6CJG - chain A; structure by X-ray diffraction, 2.85 A resolution.

[Chain A]
Protein: Dihydroorotate dehydrogenase (quinone), mitochondrial
From: Homo sapiens
Notes: EC 1.3.5.2
UniProt: Q02127 (PYRD_HUMAN); residues 33-396 here correspond to UniProt positions 32-395 (UniProt number = residue number - 1)
Amino-acid sequence (374 residues; row label = number of the first residue in the row):
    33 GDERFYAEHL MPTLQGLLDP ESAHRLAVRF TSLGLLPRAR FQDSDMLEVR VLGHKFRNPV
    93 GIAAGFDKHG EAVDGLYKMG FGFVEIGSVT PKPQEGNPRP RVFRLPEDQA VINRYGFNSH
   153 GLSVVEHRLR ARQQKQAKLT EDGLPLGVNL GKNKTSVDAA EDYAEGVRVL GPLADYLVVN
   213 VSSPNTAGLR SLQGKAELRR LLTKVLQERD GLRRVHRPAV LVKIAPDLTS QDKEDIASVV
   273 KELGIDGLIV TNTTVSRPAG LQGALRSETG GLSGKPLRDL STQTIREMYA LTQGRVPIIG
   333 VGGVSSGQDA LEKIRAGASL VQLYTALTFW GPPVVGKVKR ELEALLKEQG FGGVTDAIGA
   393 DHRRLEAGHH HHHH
Unresolved in the structure: 33, 71-72, 218-223, 396-406
Differences from the reference sequence: expression tag (397-406)
Small-molecule neighbours:
  - F51 (2-([1,1'-biphenyl]-4-yl)-3-methyl-1,7-naphthyridine-4-carboxylic acid): Tyr38, Met43, Leu46, Gln47, Pro52, Ala55, His56, Ala59, Phe62, Thr63, Leu67, Leu68, Phe98, Val134, Arg136, Tyr356, Leu359, Thr360, Pro364
  - FMN (flavin mononucleotide): Ala95, Ala96, Gly97, Lys100, Gly119, Ser120, Val143, Asn145, Tyr147, Phe149, Asn181, Asn212, Lys255, Thr283, Asn284, Thr285, Ser305, Gly306, Leu309, Val333, Gly334, Gly335, Val336, Leu355, Tyr356, Thr357
  - orotic acid (ORO): Lys100, Asn145, Arg146, Tyr147, Gly148, Phe149, Asn212, Ser215, Pro216, Asn217, Asn284, Thr285
  - ZWI (3-[decyl(dimethyl)ammonio]propane-1-sulfonate): Asp34, Tyr38, Phe62, Leu67, Leu68, Pro69
UniProt features mapped onto this chain:
  - active site: Ser215 (Nucleophile)
  - binding site (FMN): Ala96 to Lys100, Ser120, Asn181, Asn212, Lys255, Thr283, Gly306, Gly335, Tyr356, Thr357
  - binding site (substrate): Lys100, Asn145 to Phe149, Asn212 to Asn217, Asn284, Thr285
From the paper describing this entry:
  - binding site for F51: Met43, Leu46, Pro52, Ala55, Ala59, Phe62, Thr63, Val134, Arg136, Tyr356, Leu359, Thr360, Pro364
  - binding site for ZWI: Phe62, Leu67 to Pro69

[Overview]
Chain A binds flavin mononucleotide, orotic acid, compound F51 and compound ZWI. UniProt lists active-site
residue Ser215, 14 FMN-binding residues and 14 substrate-binding residues. The paper reports a binding site
for F51 at Met43, Leu46 and Pro52 among others; a binding site for ZWI at Phe62 and Leu67.
Chain A is Dihydroorotate dehydrogenase (quinone), mitochondrial (Homo sapiens); the structure, Human
dihydroorotate dehydrogenase bound to napthyridine inhibitor 46, was determined by X-ray diffraction (same
publication as 6CJF).
